PDB entry 3SLP | X-ray diffraction, 2.30 A resolution | chains A and D of the 5 polymer chains in the assembly

[Chain A]
Protein: Exonuclease
Source organism: Enterobacteria phage lambda
Notes: EC 3.1.11.3
UniProt: P03697 (EXO_LAMBD); residues 1-226 here = UniProt positions 1-226
Amino-acid sequence (229 residues; each row starts with the number of its first residue; numbers below 1 keep their minus sign (Gly-2 is residue -2)):
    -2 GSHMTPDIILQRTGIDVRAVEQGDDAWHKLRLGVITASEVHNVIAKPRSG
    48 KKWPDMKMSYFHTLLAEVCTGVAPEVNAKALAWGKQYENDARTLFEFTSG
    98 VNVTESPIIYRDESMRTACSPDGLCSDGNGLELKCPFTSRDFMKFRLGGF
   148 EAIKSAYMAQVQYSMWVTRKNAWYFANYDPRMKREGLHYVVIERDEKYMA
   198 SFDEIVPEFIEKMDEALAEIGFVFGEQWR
Unresolved in the structure: -2 to 0
Construct notes: expression tag (-2 to 0)
Bound ions: Ca2+: Asp119, Glu129
Reported in the primary citation:
  - catalytic residues: Lys131 (proposed by the authors, not directly observed)
  - mutagenesis - W24A, K49A, M53A, K76A, L78A, E85A: decreased catalytic activity
  - mutagenesis - R28A, R45A, D119A, K131A, R137A: abolished catalytic activity

[Chain D]
Molecule: 12-nt DNA strand
Sequence (12 nucleotides; each row starts with the number of its first residue):
     1 GCGACTAGTCGC

[Chain A / chain D interface]
Pairs across the interface (7; chain A residue first):
  Ser46(A) - DG1(D)  sugar contact
  Gly47(A) - DG1(D)  phosphate contact
  Lys49(A) - DC2(D)  phosphate contact
  Lys49(A) - DG3(D)  salt bridge to the phosphate
  Asn74(A) - DC12(D)  phosphate contact
  Lys76(A) - DC12(D)  salt bridge to the phosphate
  Arg137(A) - DG11(D)  salt bridge to the phosphate
Other interface residues (no listed pair), chain A (7 interface residues in all): Thr135
Other interface residues (no listed pair), chain D (6 interface residues in all): DC10

[In short]
7 residues of chain A face 6 of chain D across their interface; the contacts include 3 salt bridges. Among the
polar pairs are Lys49(A)-DG3(D), Lys76(A)-DC12(D) and Arg137(A)-DG11(D). The paper reports the catalytic
residue Lys131(A); W24A, K49A and M53A of chain A, among others, reduce catalytic activity; 11 substitutions
were tested in all.
Here chain A is Exonuclease (Enterobacteria phage lambda) and chain D is a 12-nt DNA strand. Entry 3SLP
(Crystal Structure of Lambda Exonuclease in Complex with a 12 BP Symmetric DNA Duplex) was determined by X-ray
diffraction together with 3SM4 from the same study.
